Entry 8K39 (electron microscopy, 4.00 A resolution); this record covers chains Y and h of the 42 polymer chains in the assembly.

== Chain Y ==
Molecule: Portal protein B
Organism: Escherichia phage Lambda
UniProt: P03710 (PORTL_LAMBD); residue numbers follow UniProt; this construct covers 1-533
Chain sequence (533 residues; row label = number of the first residue in the row):
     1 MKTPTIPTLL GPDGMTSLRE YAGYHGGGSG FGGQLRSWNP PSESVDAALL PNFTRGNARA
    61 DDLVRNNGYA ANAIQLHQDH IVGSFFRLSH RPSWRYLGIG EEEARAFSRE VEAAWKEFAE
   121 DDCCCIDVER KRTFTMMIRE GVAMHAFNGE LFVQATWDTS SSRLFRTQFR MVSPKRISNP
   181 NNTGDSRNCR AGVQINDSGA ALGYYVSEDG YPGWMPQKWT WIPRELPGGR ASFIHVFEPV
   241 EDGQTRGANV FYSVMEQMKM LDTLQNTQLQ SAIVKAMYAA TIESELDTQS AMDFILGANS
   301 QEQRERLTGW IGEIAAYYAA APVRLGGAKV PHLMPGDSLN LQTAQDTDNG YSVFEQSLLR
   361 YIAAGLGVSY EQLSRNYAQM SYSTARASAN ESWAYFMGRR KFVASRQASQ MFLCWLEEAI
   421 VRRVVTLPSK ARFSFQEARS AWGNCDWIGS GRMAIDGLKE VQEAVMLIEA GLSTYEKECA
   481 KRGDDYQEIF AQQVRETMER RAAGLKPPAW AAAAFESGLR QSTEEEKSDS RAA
Unresolved in the structure: 1-23, 302-319, 514-533
Curated features (UniProtKB/Swiss-Prot):
  - site: Ala22, Gly23 (Cleavage)

== Chain h ==
Molecule: Major capsid protein
Organism: Escherichia phage Lambda
UniProt: P03713 (CAPSD_LAMBD); numbering as in UniProt (aligned over 1-341)
Chain sequence (341 residues; numbered 1 to 341; the number before each row is that of its first residue):
     1 MSMYTTAQLL AANEQKFKFD PLFLRLFFRE SYPFTTEKVY LSQIPGLVNM ALYVSPIVSG
    61 EVIRSRGGST SEFTPGYVKP KHEVNPQMTL RRLPDEDPQN LADPAYRRRR IIMQNMRDEE
   121 LAIAQVEEMQ AVSAVLKGKY TMTGEAFDPV EVDMGRSEEN NITQSGGTEW SKRDKSTYDP
   181 TDDIEAYALN ASGVVNIIVF DPKGWALFRS FKAVKEKLDT RRGSNSELET AVKDLGKAVS
   241 YKGMYGDVAI VVYSGQYVEN GVKKNFLPDN TMVLGNTQAR GLRTYGCIQD ADAQREGINA
   301 SARYPKNWVT TGDPAREFTM IQSAPLMLLA DPDEFVSVQL A
Unresolved in the structure: 1-4

== How chain Y and chain h interact ==
Pairs across the interface (13; chain Y residue first):
  Pro51(Y) - Arg109(h)  hydrogen bond (backbone-side chain)
  Asn52(Y) - Arg109(h)
  Thr54(Y) - Arg109(h)
  Arg55(Y) - Asp103(h)  salt bridge
  Arg55(Y) - Ala105(h)
  Arg55(Y) - Tyr106(h)
  Asn182(Y) - Met116(h)
  Asn182(Y) - Arg117(h)  hydrogen bond (backbone-side chain)
  Pro212(Y) - Glu296(h)
  Trp214(Y) - Asn307(h)  hydrogen bond
  Met215(Y) - Asn307(h)
  Gln217(Y) - Ile298(h)
  Gln217(Y) - Tyr304(h)
Interface residues without a listed pair, chain Y (10 interface residues in all): Thr183
Interface residues without a listed pair, chain h (13 interface residues in all): Met113, Pro305, Thr319

== In short ==
Chain Y and chain h form an interface of 10 and 13 residues respectively, with 3 hydrogen bonds and 1 salt
bridge. Polar pairs include Arg55(Y)-Asp103(h), Pro51(Y)-Arg109(h) and Asn182(Y)-Arg117(h).
Chain Y is Portal protein B and chain h is Major capsid protein, both from Escherichia phage Lambda; the
structure, Structure of the bacteriophage lambda portal vertex, was determined by electron microscopy together
with 8K35, 8K36, 8K37 and 8K38 from the same study.
